PDB entry 4HJZ | X-ray diffraction, 1.90 A resolution | chain A

[Chain A]
Molecule: Endo-type membrane-bound lytic murein transglycosylase A
Source organism: Escherichia coli
Notes: EC 4.2.2.-
UniProt: P0C960 (EMTA_ECOLI); residues 17-203 here = UniProt positions 17-203
Sequence (206 residues; row label = number of the first residue in the row; numbers below 1 keep their minus sign (Met-2 is residue -2)):
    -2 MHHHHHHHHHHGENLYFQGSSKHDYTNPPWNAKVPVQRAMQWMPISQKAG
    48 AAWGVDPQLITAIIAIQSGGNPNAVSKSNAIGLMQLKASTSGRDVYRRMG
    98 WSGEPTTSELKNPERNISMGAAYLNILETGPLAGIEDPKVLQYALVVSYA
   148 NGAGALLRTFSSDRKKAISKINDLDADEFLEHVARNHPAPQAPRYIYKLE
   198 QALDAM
Not modelled in the structure: -2 to 20
Construct notes: expression tag (-2 to 16); engineered mutation Gln64 (Glu in P0C960)
From the paper describing this entry:
  - binding site for N-acetylglucosamine: Gln64, Tyr192
  - conformationally variable residues (side-chain flip): Tyr192
  - catalytic residues: Ser73, Gln188 (proposed by the authors, not directly observed)

[Summary]
The paper reports catalytic residues Ser73 and Gln188; a binding site for N-acetylglucosamine at Gln64 and
Tyr192.
Chain A is Endo-type membrane-bound lytic murein transglycosylase A (Escherichia coli); the structure, 1.9 A
Crystal structure of E. coli MltE-E64Q with bound chitopentaose, was determined by X-ray diffraction together
with 4HJV, 4HJY and 3T36 from the same study.
